Entry 2V6E (X-ray diffraction, 3.20 A resolution); this record covers chains A and C of the 6 polymer chains in the assembly.

Chain A:
Name: Protelemorase
Source organism: Klebsiella phage PHIKO2
Notes: fragment: c-terminally truncated active resolvase, residues 1-538
Reference sequence: Q6UAV6 (Q6UAV6_9CAUD); residue numbers follow UniProt; this construct covers 1-538
Sequence (558 residues; numbered -19 to 538; the number before each row is that of its first residue; numbers below 1 keep their minus sign (Met-19 is residue -19)):
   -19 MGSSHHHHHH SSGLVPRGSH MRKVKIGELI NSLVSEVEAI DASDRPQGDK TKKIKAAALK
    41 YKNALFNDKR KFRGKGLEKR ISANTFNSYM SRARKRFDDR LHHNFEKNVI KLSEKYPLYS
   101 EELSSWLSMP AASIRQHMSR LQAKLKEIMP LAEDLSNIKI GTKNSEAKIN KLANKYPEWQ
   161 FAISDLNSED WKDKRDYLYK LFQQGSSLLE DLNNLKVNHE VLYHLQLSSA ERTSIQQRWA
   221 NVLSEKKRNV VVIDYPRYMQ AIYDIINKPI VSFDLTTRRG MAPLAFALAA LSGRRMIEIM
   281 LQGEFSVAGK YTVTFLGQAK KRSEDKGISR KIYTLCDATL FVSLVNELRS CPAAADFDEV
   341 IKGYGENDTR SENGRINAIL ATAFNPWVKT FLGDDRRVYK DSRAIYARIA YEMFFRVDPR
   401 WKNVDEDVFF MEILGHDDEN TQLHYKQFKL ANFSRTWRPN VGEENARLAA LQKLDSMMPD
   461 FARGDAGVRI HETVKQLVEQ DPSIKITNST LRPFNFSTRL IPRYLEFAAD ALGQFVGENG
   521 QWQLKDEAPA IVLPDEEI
Unresolved in the structure: -19 to 3, 536-538
Metal / ion sites: vanadate ion: Tyr425 (shared with 1 residue of chain D; 1 residue of chain E)
Curated features (UniProtKB/Swiss-Prot):
  - active site: Tyr425 (Nucleophile)
  - binding site (DNA): Arg275, Lys300, Arg383, His416
From the paper describing this entry:
  - binding site for Telrl (chain C): Asn67, Ser68, Trp219, Lys300, Arg302, Asn357, Thr362, Lys380, Arg492, Thr498
  - binding site for Telrl: Ser68, Arg350, Ala358, Thr498
  - catalytic residues: Arg275, Arg383, His416, Tyr425
  - binding site for vanadate ion: Arg275, Lys300, Arg383, His416, Tyr425
  - catalytic residues: Lys300 (proposed by the authors, not directly observed)

Chain C:
Molecule: Telrl
Sequence (25 nucleotides; numbered 1 to 25; the number before each row is that of its first residue):
     1 CGCGCGTATA ATGGGCAATT GTGTG
Metal / ion sites: vanadate ion: DC1 (shared with 1 residue of chain B; 1 residue of chain F)

Chain A / chain C interface:
Contacting residue pairs (48):
  Ile6(A) with DG15(C), sugar contact
  Asn67(A) with DT7(C), hydrogen bond to the base
  Ser71(A) with DT7(C), hydrogen bond to the phosphate
  Arg74(A) with DG6(C), hydrogen bond to the phosphate; DT7(C), salt bridge to the phosphate
  Lys75(A) with DA8(C), salt bridge to the phosphate
  Gln206(A) with DG6(C), phosphate contact
  Arg212(A) with DC5(C), sugar contact; DG6(C), salt bridge to the phosphate
  Gln216(A) with DC5(C), base contact
  Trp219(A) with DG6(C), base contact; DT7(C), base contact
  Arg275(A) with DA10(C), phosphate contact
  Met276(A) with DA10(C), hydrogen bond to the phosphate; DA11(C), phosphate contact
  Ile277(A) with DA10(C), hydrogen bond to the phosphate
  Ala299(A) with DT9(C), phosphate contact
  Lys300(A) with DA8(C), phosphate contact; DT9(C), hydrogen bond to the phosphate
  Arg302(A) with DG6(C), hydrogen bond to the base; DT7(C), hydrogen bond to the sugar
  Asn353(A) with DT9(C), hydrogen bond to the phosphate
  Asn357(A) with DA10(C), hydrogen bond to the base; DA11(C), hydrogen bond to the base
  Ala361(A) with DA11(C), base contact; DT12(C), base contact
  Thr362(A) with DT12(C), base contact; DG13(C), hydrogen bond to the base
  Asn365(A) with DA11(C), hydrogen bond to the phosphate; DT12(C), phosphate contact
  Lys369(A) with DT12(C), salt bridge to the phosphate
  Val378(A) with DA11(C), sugar contact; DT12(C), phosphate contact
  Tyr379(A) with DA11(C), hydrogen bond to the phosphate
  Lys380(A) with DA10(C), phosphate contact; DA11(C), hydrogen bond to the phosphate
  Lys485(A) with DG21(C), salt bridge to the phosphate
  Thr487(A) with DG21(C), hydrogen bond to the phosphate; DT22(C), phosphate contact
  Asn488(A) with DT22(C), hydrogen bond to the phosphate
  Ser489(A) with DT20(C), sugar contact; DG21(C), base contact
  Arg492(A) with DT22(C), base contact; DG23(C), hydrogen bond to the base
  Thr498(A) with DT24(C), hydrogen bond to the base
  Arg499(A) with DT24(C), sugar contact
  Gly520(A) with DT22(C), phosphate contact
  Gln521(A) with DT22(C), hydrogen bond to the phosphate
Interface residues without a listed pair, chain A (38 interface residues in all): Ser68, Thr213, Gln282, Lys301, Pro502
Interface residues without a listed pair, chain C (17 interface residues in all): DG14, DG25

Overview:
The interface between chain A and chain C involves 38 residues on one side and 17 on the other, with 20
hydrogen bonds and 5 salt bridges. Among the polar pairs are Asn67(A)-DT7(C), Arg302(A)-DG6(C) and
Asn357(A)-DA10(C). From the paper: catalytic residues Arg275(A), Arg383(A) and His416(A) among others; a
binding site for Telrl (chain C) at Asn67(A), Ser68(A) and Trp219(A) among others.
Here chain A is Protelemorase (Klebsiella phage PHIKO2) and chain C is Telrl. Entry 2V6E (protelomerase TelK
complexed with substrate DNA) was determined by X-ray diffraction.
